5I9Q - chains A and C of the 3 polymer chains in the assembly; structure by X-ray diffraction, 3.00 A resolution.

# Chain A
Molecule: 426c.TM4dV1-3 p120
Source organism: Human immunodeficiency virus 1
Chain sequence (353 residues; each row starts with the number of its first residue; note: 104 numbers in that range are skipped by the numbering (no residue carries them; nothing is unmodelled there)):
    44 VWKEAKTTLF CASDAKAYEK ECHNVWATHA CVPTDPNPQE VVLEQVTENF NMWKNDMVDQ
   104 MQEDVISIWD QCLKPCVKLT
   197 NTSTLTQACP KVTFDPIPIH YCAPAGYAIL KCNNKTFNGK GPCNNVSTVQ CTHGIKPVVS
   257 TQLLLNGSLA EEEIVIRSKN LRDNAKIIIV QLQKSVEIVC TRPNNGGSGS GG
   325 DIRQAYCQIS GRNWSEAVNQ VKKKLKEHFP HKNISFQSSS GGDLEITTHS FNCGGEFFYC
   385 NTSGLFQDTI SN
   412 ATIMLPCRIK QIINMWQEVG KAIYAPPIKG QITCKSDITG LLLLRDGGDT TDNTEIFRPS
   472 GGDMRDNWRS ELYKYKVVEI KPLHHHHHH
Not modelled in the structure: 44, 489-500
Disulfides: Cys54-Cys74, Cys65-Cys115, Cys119-Cys205, Cys218-Cys247, Cys296-Cys331, Cys377-Cys445, Cys384-Cys418
Covalent attachments: N-acetylglucosamine (NAG) linked to Asn230, Asn241, Asn262, Asn337, Asn385, Asn396

# Chain C
Molecule: 3BNC55 light chain
Source organism: Homo sapiens
Chain sequence (207 residues; row label = number of the first residue in the row):
     1 DIQMTQSPSS LSASVGDKVT ITCQTSAGYL NWYQQRRGRA PKLLMYDGSR LVTGVPSRFS
    61 GRRWGTQYNL TIGSLQPEDI ATYYCQVYEF FGPGTRLDLK RTVAAPSVFI FPPSDEQLKS
   121 GTASVVCLLN NFYPREAKVQ WKVDNALQSG NSQESVTEQD SKDSTYSLSS TLTLSKADYE
   181 KHKVYACEVT HQGLSSPVTK SFNRGEC
Not modelled in the structure: 207
Disulfides: Cys23-Cys85, Cys127-Cys187
Covalent attachments: N-acetylglucosamine (NAG) linked to Asn69

# Interface between chain A and chain C
Pairs across the interface (12; chain A residue first):
  Asn276(A) - Tyr29(C)
  Asn276(A) - Tyr88(C)  hydrogen bond
  Arg278(A) - Tyr88(C)
  Asp279(A) - Tyr88(C)
  Asn280(A) - Glu89(C)  hydrogen bond
  Gly458(A) - Glu89(C)
  Gly459(A) - Asp1(C)
  Gly459(A) - Glu89(C)  hydrogen bond (backbone-side chain)
  Gly459(A) - Phe90(C)
  Asp460(A) - Asp1(C)
  Asp460(A) - Phe90(C)
  Thr461(A) - Asp1(C)  hydrogen bond (backbone-side chain)
Interface residues without a listed pair, chain A (9 interface residues in all): Glu466

# Overview
9 residues of chain A and 5 residues of chain C are in contact, with 4 hydrogen bonds. Polar pairs include
Asn276(A)-Tyr88(C), Asn280(A)-Glu89(C) and Gly459(A)-Glu89(C). N-acetylglucosamine is covalently linked to
Asn230(A), Asn241(A), Asn262(A), Asn337(A), Asn385(A) and Asn396(A). N-acetylglucosamine is covalently linked
to Asn69(C).
Chain A is 426c.TM4dV1-3 p120 (Human immunodeficiency virus 1) and chain C is 3BNC55 light chain (Homo
sapiens); the structure, Crystal structure of 3BNC55 Fab in complex with 426c.TM4deltaV1-3 gp120, was
determined by X-ray diffraction (same publication as 5FA2).
